1KKL - chains A and B of the 6 polymer chains in the assembly; structure by X-ray diffraction, 2.80 A resolution.

Chain A (and B):
Molecule: HprK protein
Source organism: Lactobacillus casei
Notes: EC 2.7.1.-, 3.1.3.-; chain B of this document is another copy of the same molecule, construct and numbering; everything in this record applies to it too
Reference sequence: Q9RE09 (HPRK_LACCA); residues 128-319 here = UniProt positions 128-319
Sequence (205 residues; numbered 115 to 319; the number before each row is that of its first residue):
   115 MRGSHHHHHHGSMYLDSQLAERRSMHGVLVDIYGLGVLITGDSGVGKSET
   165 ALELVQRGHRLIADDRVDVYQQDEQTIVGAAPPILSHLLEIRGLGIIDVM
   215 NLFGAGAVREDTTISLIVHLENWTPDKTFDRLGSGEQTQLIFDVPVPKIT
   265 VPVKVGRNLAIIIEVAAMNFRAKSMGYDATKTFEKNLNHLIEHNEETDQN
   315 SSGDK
Disordered / not traced: 115-134, 241-249, 311-319 (chain B: 115-134, 240-248, 310-319)
Construct notes: expression tag (115-127)
Ion coordination: Ca2+: Ser162, Glu204
Curated features (UniProtKB/Swiss-Prot):
  - region: Leu203 to Asp212 (Important for the catalytic mechanism of both phosphorylation and dephosphorylation), Pro266 to Arg271 (Important for the catalytic mechanism of dephosphorylation)
  - active site: His140, Lys161, Asp179 (Proton acceptor), Arg245
  - binding site (ATP): Gly155 to Ser162
  - binding site (Mg(2+)): Ser162, Glu204
Reported in the primary citation:
  - catalytic residues: His140, Asp179
  - contacts within the chain: His140-Asp179 (hydrogen bond), Ser162-Asp178, Asp178-Glu204
  - conformationally variable residues (order/disorder transition): His140
  - Ca2+ coordination: Ser162, Glu204
  - catalytic residues: Lys161, Arg245 (proposed by the authors, not directly observed)

Chain A / chain B interface:
Residue-residue contacts (33; chain A residue first):
  Arg171(A) - Gln170(B)  hydrogen bond
  Ile263(A) - Leu208(B)  hydrophobic
  Thr264(A) - Gly207(B)
  Val265(A) - Leu208(B)  hydrophobic
  Pro266(A) - Arg206(B)
  Lys268(A) - Gly158(B)  hydrogen bond (side chain-backbone)
  Val269(A) - Val267(B)  hydrophobic
  Val269(A) - Val269(B)  hydrophobic
  Arg271(A) - Gly158(B)  hydrogen bond (side chain-backbone)
  Arg271(A) - Val159(B)
  Arg271(A) - Gly160(B)
  Arg271(A) - Glu163(B)
  Asn272(A) - Glu167(B)  hydrogen bond
  Asn272(A) - Asn272(B)
  Ile275(A) - Gln170(B)
  Ile276(A) - Glu163(B)
  Ile276(A) - Leu208(B)
  Glu278(A) - Gln170(B)  hydrogen bond
  Val279(A) - Leu166(B)  hydrophobic
  Val279(A) - Leu208(B)
  Ala280(A) - Leu208(B)  hydrophobic
  Met282(A) - Gln170(B)
  Met282(A) - Phe217(B)  hydrophobic
  Asn283(A) - Ile211(B)
  Ala286(A) - Leu216(B)  hydrophobic
  Tyr291(A) - Asn215(B)
  Ala293(A) - Ile210(B)
  Ala293(A) - Asp212(B)
  Thr294(A) - Ile210(B)
  Phe297(A) - Ile198(B)
  Phe297(A) - Leu202(B)  hydrophobic
  Leu301(A) - Ile198(B)  hydrophobic
  Leu304(A) - Ile198(B)  hydrophobic
Other interface residues (no listed pair), chain A (24 interface residues in all): Gly270
Other interface residues (no listed pair), chain B (25 interface residues in all): Leu199, Ile205, Arg271, Leu273

Summary:
24 residues of chain A and 25 residues of chain B are in contact; the contacts include 5 hydrogen bonds. Polar
pairs include Arg171(A)-Gln170(B), Lys268(A)-Gly158(B) and Arg271(A)-Gly158(B). From the paper: catalytic
residues His140(A), Asp179(A) and Lys161(A) among others; Ca2+ coordination by Ser162(A) and Glu204(A).
Chain A and chain B are both HprK protein (Lactobacillus casei); the structure, L.casei HprK/P in complex with
B.subtilis HPr, was determined by X-ray diffraction, deposited together with 1KKM.
